Entry 8YRJ (electron microscopy, 3.87 A resolution); this record covers chains A and G of the 4 polymer chains in the assembly.

Chain A:
Molecule: High affinity immunoglobulin epsilon receptor subunit alpha
From: Mus musculus
UniProt: P20489 (FCERA_MOUSE); residues 1-250 here = UniProt positions 1-250
Sequence (273 residues; row label = number of the first residue in the row):
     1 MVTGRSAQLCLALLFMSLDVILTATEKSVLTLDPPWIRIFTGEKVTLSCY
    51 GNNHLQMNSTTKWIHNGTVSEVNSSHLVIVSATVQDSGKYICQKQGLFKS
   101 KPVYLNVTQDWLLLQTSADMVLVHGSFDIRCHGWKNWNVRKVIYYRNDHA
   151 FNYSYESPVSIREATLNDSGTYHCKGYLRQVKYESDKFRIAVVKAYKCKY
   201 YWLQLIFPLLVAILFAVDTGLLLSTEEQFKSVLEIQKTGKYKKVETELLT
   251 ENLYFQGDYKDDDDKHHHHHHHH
Not modelled in the structure: 1-23, 238-273
Differences from the reference sequence: expression tag (251-273)
Curated features (UniProtKB/Swiss-Prot):
  - glycosylation (N-linked (GlcNAc...) asparagine): Asn58, Asn66, Asn73, Asn106, Asn152, Asn167
Disulfide bonds: Cys49-Cys92, Cys131-Cys174
Glycans and other covalent adducts: N-acetylglucosamine (NAG) linked to Asn66, Asn73, Asn106, Asn152, Asn167

Chain G:
Molecule: High affinity immunoglobulin epsilon receptor subunit gamma
From: Mus musculus
UniProt: P20491 (FCERG_MOUSE); residue numbers follow UniProt; this construct covers 1-86
Sequence (104 residues; numbered 1 to 104; the number before each row is that of its first residue):
     1 MISAVILFLLLLVEQAAALGEPQLCYILDAVLFLYGIVLTLLYCRLKIQV
    51 RKAAIASREKADAVYTGLNTRSQETYETLKHEKPPQWSHPQFEKEQKLIS
   101 EEDL
Not modelled in the structure: 1-21, 59-104
Differences from the reference sequence: expression tag (87-104)
Curated features (UniProtKB/Swiss-Prot):
  - modified residue: Tyr65 (Phosphotyrosine), Tyr76 (Phosphotyrosine), Thr78 (Phosphothreonine)
  - mutagenesis: Asp29 (D29A: Increases IL3-induced production of IL4 by basophils), Leu39 (L39A: Impairs interaction with CSF2RB. Impairs IL3-induced production of IL4 by basophils), Tyr65 to Gln86 (Impairs IgE-induced mast cell activation in the presence of antigen; Impairs IgE-induced mast cell survival in the absence of antigen), Tyr65 (Y65P: Impairs IgE-induced mast cell activation in the presence of antigen; Impairs IgE-induced mast cell survival in the absence of antigen; when associated with P-76 ...), Tyr76 (Y76P: Impairs IgE-induced mast cell activation in the presence of antigen; Impairs IgE-induced mast cell survival in the absence of antigen; when associated with P-65 ...)

Chain A / chain G interface:
Pairs across the interface - 8 pairs, chain A then chain G:
  Leu205(A) - Leu24(G)  hydrophobic
  Val211(A) - Leu32(G)  hydrophobic
  Phe215(A) - Leu39(G)  hydrophobic
  Thr219(A) - Tyr35(G)  hydrogen bond
  Thr219(A) - Leu39(G)
  Leu222(A) - Leu42(G)  hydrophobic
  Phe229(A) - Gln49(G)
  Phe229(A) - Val50(G)  hydrophobic
Also at the interface, not in a pair above, chain A (12 interface residues in all): Pro208, Ala212, Asp218, Thr225, Glu226, Gln236
Also at the interface, not in a pair above, chain G (10 interface residues in all): Gly36, Leu46, Ala53

Summary:
Chain A and chain G form an interface of 12 and 10 residues respectively, with 1 hydrogen bond. Its one
hydrogen-bonded contact is Thr219(A)-Tyr35(G). N-acetylglucosamine is covalently linked to Asn66(A), Asn73(A),
Asn106(A), Asn152(A) and Asn167(A). Curated annotation (UniProt) lists 4 mutagenesis sites on chain G.
Here chain A is High affinity immunoglobulin epsilon receptor subunit alpha and chain G is High affinity
immunoglobulin epsilon receptor subunit gamma, both from Mus musculus. Entry 8YRJ (Mouse Fc epsilon RI) was
determined by electron microscopy (same publication as 8K7R, 8K7S and 8K7T).
